Entry 9NBD (electron microscopy, 8.10 A resolution (very low resolution: no residue pairs are listed; an interface is given only as per-side residue counts)); this record covers chains M and N of the 8 polymer chains in the assembly.

== Chain M ==
Protein: AUGMIN subunit 1
Source organism: Arabidopsis thaliana
UniProt: F4IK01 (AUG1_ARATH); aligned to UniProt positions 1-298 over residues 1-298 (the alignment contains insertions or deletions, so no single offset holds)
Sequence (298 residues; row label = number of the first residue in the row):
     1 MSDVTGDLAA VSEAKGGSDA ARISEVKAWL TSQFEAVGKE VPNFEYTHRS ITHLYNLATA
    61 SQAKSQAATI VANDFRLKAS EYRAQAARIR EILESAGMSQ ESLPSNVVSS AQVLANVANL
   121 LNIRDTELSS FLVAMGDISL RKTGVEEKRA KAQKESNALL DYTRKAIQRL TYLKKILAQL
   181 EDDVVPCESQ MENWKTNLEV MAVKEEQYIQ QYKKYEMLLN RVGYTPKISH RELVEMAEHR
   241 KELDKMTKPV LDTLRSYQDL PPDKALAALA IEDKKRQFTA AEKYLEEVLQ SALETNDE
Disordered / not traced: 1-18
Swiss-Prot annotation at these positions:
  - modified residue: Ser2 (N-acetylserine)

== Chain N ==
Protein: AUGMIN subunit 4
Source organism: Arabidopsis thaliana
UniProt: Q8GYM3 (AUG4_ARATH); residue numbers follow UniProt; this construct covers 1-423
Sequence (423 residues; row label = number of the first residue in the row):
     1 MVKALQGAAQ NLPADVNQLI DQLERHCLAP DGSLVTKSVY SDLQLAREEM SRERLRYLEA
    61 MAIYCEAVAM VEEYQQAISV ANHGGIRDVQ GLYPQLGLKN SPQVYETLEH RLVVAEAAQK
   121 LRLPLISDGG EIHEEEIEKW SILSRSSLDS ASTSFTISST SNSVNYANSS ANSVAGGISL
   181 SAVDTDVVGG VPNRFLGITP AYLSYVQLQN TISMDMADYQ MFLAREIEGR LKEKCDKLAD
   241 AIVDDTDSST GNRNSSARLP ERVKFIIEEI ERDEAALRED LYSADRKFAE YYNVLEQILG
   301 VLIKLVKDLK LEHQHKYNEM QKTWLCKRCE TMNAKLRVLE NVLLLETYTP DSISALHNIR
   361 NYLVEATEEA SAAYNKAVTR LREYQGVDPH FDTIARQYHD IVKKLENMQW TIHQVEMDLK
   421 SHD
Disordered / not traced: 1-5, 141-195
Disulfide bonds: Cys326-Cys329

== Interface between chain M and chain N ==
At this resolution (8 A) residue pairs are not listed: 158 residues of chain M and 165 of chain N lie at the interface.

== Overview ==
158 residues of chain M and 165 residues of chain N are in contact.
Here chain M is AUGMIN subunit 1 and chain N is AUGMIN subunit 4, both from Arabidopsis thaliana. Entry 9NBD
(AUGMIN Dimer) was determined by electron microscopy together with 9NA8, 9NA9, 9NBA and 9NBB from the same
study.
